7YVL - chains A and B of the 3 polymer chains in the assembly; structure by electron microscopy, 3.30 A resolution.

[Chain A]
Molecule: TH272 Fab heavy chain
Source organism: Homo sapiens
Notes: antibody fragment or engineered binder
Sequence (119 residues; numbered 1 to 119; the number before each row is that of its first residue):
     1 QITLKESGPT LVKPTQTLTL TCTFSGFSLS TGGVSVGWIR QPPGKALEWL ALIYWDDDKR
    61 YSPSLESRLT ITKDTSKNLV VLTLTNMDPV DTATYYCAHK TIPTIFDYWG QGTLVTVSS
Not modelled in the structure: 1
Disulfides: Cys-22/Cys-97

[Chain B]
Molecule: Spike glycoprotein
Source organism: Severe acute respiratory syndrome coronavirus 2
UniProt: P0DTC2 (SPIKE_SARS2); residues 1-1208 here = UniProt positions 1-1208
Sequence (1288 residues; each row starts with the number of its first residue):
     1 MFVFLVLLPL VSSQCVNLIT RTQLPPAYTN SFTRGVYYPD KVFRSSVLHS TQDLFLPFFS
    61 NVTWFHAIHV SGTNGTKRFD NPVLPFNDGV YFASTEKSNI IRGWIFGTTL DSKTQSLLIV
   121 NNATNVVIKV CEFQFCNDPF LDVYYHKNNK SWMESEFRVY SSANNCTFEY VSQPFLMDLE
   181 GKQGNFKNLR EFVFKNIDGY FKIYSKHTPI NLGRDLPQGF SALEPLVDLP IGINITRFQT
   241 LLALHRSYLT PGDSSSGWTA GAAAYYVGYL QPRTFLLKYN ENGTITDAVD CALDPLSETK
   301 CTLKSFTVEK GIYQTSNFRV QPTESIVRFP NITNLCPFDE VFNATRFASV YAWNRKRISN
   361 CVADYSVLYN FAPFFAFKCY GVSPTKLNDL CFTNVYADSF VIRGNEVSQI APGQTGNIAD
   421 YNYKLPDDFT GCVIAWNSNK LDSKVGGNYN YRYRLFRKSN LKPFERDIST EIYQAGNKPC
   481 NGVAGVNCYF PLQSYGFRPT YGVGHQPYRV VVLSFELLHA PATVCGPKKS TNLVKNKCVN
   541 FNFNGLTGTG VLTESNKKFL PFQQFGRDIA DTTDAVRDPQ TLEILDITPC SFGGVSVITP
   601 GTNTSNQVAV LYQGVNCTEV PVAIHADQLT PTWRVYSTGS NVFQTRAGCL IGAEYVNSSY
   661 ECDIPIGAGI CASYQTQTKS HGSASSVASQ SIIAYTMSLG AENSVAYSNN SIAIPTNFTI
   721 SVTTEILPVS MTKTSVDCTM YICGDSTECS NLLLQYGSFC TQLKRALTGI AVEQDKNTQE
   781 VFAQVKQIYK TPPIKYFGGF NFSQILPDPS KPSKRSPIED LLFNKVTLAD AGFIKQYGDC
   841 LGDIAARDLI CAQKFNGLTV LPPLLTDEMI AQYTSALLAG TITSGWTFGA GPALQIPFPM
   901 QMAYRFNGIG VTQNVLYENQ KLIANQFNSA IGKIQDSLSS TPSALGKLQD VVNHNAQALN
   961 TLVKQLSSKF GAISSVLNDI LSRLDPPEAE VQIDRLITGR LQSLQTYVTQ QLIRAAEIRA
  1021 SANLAATKMS ECVLGQSKRV DFCGKGYHLM SFPQSAPHGV VFLHVTYVPA QEKNFTTAPA
  1081 ICHDGKAHFP REGVFVSNGT HWFVTQRNFY EPQIITTDNT FVSGNCDVVI GIVNNTVYDP
  1141 LQPELDSFKE ELDKYFKNHT SPDVDLGDIS GINASVVNIQ KEIDRLNEVA KNLNESLIDL
  1201 QELGKYEQGS GYIPEAPRDG QAYVRKDGEW VFLSTFLSGL EVLFQGPGGW SHPQFEKGGG
  1261 SGGGSGGSAW SHPQFEKGGS HHHHHHHH
Not modelled in the structure: 1-333, 527-1288
Differences from the reference sequence: variant Ile-19 (Thr in P0DTC2), Asp-142 (Gly in P0DTC2), Gly-213 (Val in P0DTC2), Asp-339 (Gly in P0DTC2), Phe-371 (Ser in P0DTC2), Pro-373 (Ser in P0DTC2), Phe-375 (Ser in P0DTC2), Ala-376 (Thr in P0DTC2), Asn-405 (Asp in P0DTC2), Ser-408 (Arg in P0DTC2), Asn-417 (Lys in P0DTC2), Lys-440 (Asn in P0DTC2), Arg-452 (Leu in P0DTC2), Asn-477 (Ser in P0DTC2), Lys-478 (Thr in P0DTC2), Ala-484 (Glu in P0DTC2), Val-486 (Phe in P0DTC2), Arg-498 (Gln in P0DTC2), Tyr-501 (Asn in P0DTC2), His-505 (Tyr in P0DTC2), Gly-614 (Asp in P0DTC2), Tyr-655 (His in P0DTC2), Ser-658 (Asn in P0DTC2), Lys-679 (Asn in P0DTC2), His-681 (Pro in P0DTC2), Gly-682 (Arg in P0DTC2), Ser-683 (Arg in P0DTC2), Ser-685 (Arg in P0DTC2), Lys-764 (Asn in P0DTC2), Tyr-796 (Asp in P0DTC2), Pro-817 (Phe in P0DTC2), Pro-892 (Ala in P0DTC2), Pro-899 (Ala in P0DTC2), Pro-942 (Ala in P0DTC2), His-954 (Gln in P0DTC2), Lys-969 (Asn in P0DTC2); engineered mutation Pro-986 (Lys in P0DTC2), Pro-987 (Val in P0DTC2); expression tag (1209-1288)
Curated features (UniProtKB/Swiss-Prot):
  - region: Asn-280 to Cys-301 (Putative superantigen), Asn-448 to Tyr-451, Tyr-453 to Phe-456 (Immunodominant HLA epitope recognized by the CD8+), Ser-816 to Tyr-837 (Fusion peptide 1), Lys-835 to Phe-855 (Fusion peptide 2), Asp-1163 to Glu-1202 (Heptad repeat 2)
  - site: Arg-815, Ser-816 (Cleavage)
  - glycosylation: Asn-17 (N-linked (GlcNAc...) (complex) asparagine), Asn-61 (N-linked (GlcNAc...) (hybrid) asparagine), Asn-74 (N-linked (GlcNAc...) (complex) asparagine), Asn-122 (N-linked (GlcNAc...) (hybrid) asparagine), Asn-149 (N-linked (GlcNAc...) (complex) asparagine), Asn-165 (N-linked (GlcNAc...) (complex) asparagine), Asn-234 (N-linked (GlcNAc...) (high mannose) asparagine), Asn-282 (N-linked (GlcNAc...) (complex) asparagine), Thr-323 (O-linked (GalNAc) threonine), Ser-325 (O-linked (HexNAc...) serine), Asn-331 (N-linked (GlcNAc...) (complex) asparagine), Asn-343 (N-linked (GlcNAc...) (complex) asparagine), Asn-603 (N-linked (GlcNAc...) (hybrid) asparagine), Asn-616 (N-linked (GlcNAc...) (complex) asparagine), Asn-657 (N-linked (GlcNAc...) (complex) asparagine), Thr-676 (O-linked (GlcNAc...) threonine), Thr-678 (O-linked (GlcNAc...) threonine), Asn-709 (N-linked (GlcNAc...) (high mannose) asparagine), Asn-717 (N-linked (GlcNAc...) (hybrid) asparagine), Asn-801 (N-linked (GlcNAc...) (hybrid) asparagine) and 6 more in UniProt
  - natural variant: Leu-5 (L5F: In strain: Iota/B.1.526), Ser-13 (S13I: In strain: Epsilon/B.1.427/B.1.429), Leu-18 (L18F: In strain: Beta/B.1.351, Gamma/P.1 and 1 more), Thr-20 (T20N: In strain: Gamma/P.1), Leu-24 to Ala-27 (sequence variant, change not given here; In strain: Omicron/BA.2, Omicron/BA.2.12.1 and 6 more), Pro-26 (P26S: In strain: Gamma/P.1), Gln-52 (Q52H: In strain: Omicron/EG.5.1), Ala-67 (A67V: In strain: Eta/B.1.525, Omicron/BA.1), His-69 to Val-70 (deletion: In strain: Alpha/B.1.1.7, Eta/B.1.525 and 5 more), Gly-75 (G75V: In strain: Lambda/C.37), Thr-76 (T76I: In strain: Lambda/C.37), Asp-80 (D80A: In strain: Beta/B.1.351), 70 further natural variant entries in UniProt
  - mutagenesis: His-69 to Val-70 (Increased incorporation of cleaved spike into virions), Asn-121 (N121Q: Partial loss of biliverdin affinity), Arg-190 (R190K: Partial loss of biliverdin affinity), Asn-234 (N234Q: Increased resistance to neutralizing antibodies), Asn-331 (N331Q: Reduced viral infectivity), Asn-343 (N343Q: Reduced viral infectivity), Tyr-453 (Y453F: Decreased HLA binding to NF9 epitope. Increased binding affinity to human ACE2), Ala-475 (A475V: Increased resistance to neutralizing antibodies), Val-483 (V483A: Increased resistance to neutralizing antibodies), Phe-490 (F490L: Increased resistance to neutralizing antibodies and human covalescent sera neutralization), Gln-493 (Q493N: Reduced host ACE2-binding affinity in vitro; Q493Y: Reduced host ACE2-binding affinity in vitro), His-519 (H519P: Increased resistance to human covalescent sera neutralization), 5 further mutagenesis entries in UniProt
Disulfides: Cys-336/Cys-361, Cys-379/Cys-432, Cys-391/Cys-525, Cys-480/Cys-488

[Chain A / chain B interface]
Pairs across the interface - 14 pairs, chain A then chain B:
  Gly-33(A) / Lys-440(B)
  Leu-52(A) / Val-445(B)  hydrophobic
  Tyr-54(A) / Lys-444(B)
  Tyr-54(A) / Val-445(B)  hydrogen bond (side chain-backbone)
  Trp-55(A) / Leu-441(B)
  Trp-55(A) / Lys-444(B)
  Asp-56(A) / Lys-444(B)  salt bridge
  Asp-58(A) / Lys-444(B)  salt bridge
  Asp-58(A) / Asn-450(B)
  Arg-60(A) / Val-445(B)
  Arg-60(A) / Gly-447(B)  hydrogen bond (side chain-backbone)
  Lys-100(A) / Val-445(B)
  Ile-102(A) / Ser-443(B)
  Ile-102(A) / Pro-499(B)  hydrophobic
Interface residues without a listed pair, chain B (10 interface residues in all): Asn-439, Asn-448
Interface features reported in the paper:
  - specific contacts: Asp-56(A)/Lys-444(B) (salt bridge), Asp-58(A)/Lys-444(B) (salt bridge)
  - epitope / paratope residues, chain A: Gly-33(A), Leu-52(A), Tyr-54(A), Trp-55(A), Asp-56(A), Asp-58(A), Arg-60(A), Ile-102(A)
  - epitope / paratope residues, chain B: Leu-441(B), Ser-443(B), Lys-444(B), Val-445(B), Pro-499(B)

[Summary]
9 residues of chain A and 10 residues of chain B are in contact; the contacts include 2 hydrogen bonds and 2
salt bridges. Polar contacts include Asp-56(A)/Lys-444(B), Asp-58(A)/Lys-444(B) and Tyr-54(A)/Val-445(B). The
paper describes salt bridges between Asp-56(A) and Lys-444(B) and Asp-58(A) and Lys-444(B). From the paper:
epitope/paratope residues Gly-33(A), Leu-52(A) and Leu-441(B) among others.
Chain A is TH272 Fab heavy chain (Homo sapiens) and chain B is Spike glycoprotein (Severe acute respiratory
syndrome coronavirus 2); the structure, Omicron BA.4/5 SARS-CoV-2 S RBD in complex with TH272 Fab, was
determined by electron microscopy (same publication as 7YVE, 7YVF, 7YVK, 8GOU and 8GPY).
